PDB entry 8TI2 | electron microscopy, 3.28 A resolution | chains A and D of the 8 polymer chains in the assembly

Chain A (and D):
Protein: ATP-sensitive inward rectifier potassium channel 11
From: Rattus norvegicus
Notes: chain D of this document is another copy of the same molecule, construct and numbering; everything in this record applies to it too
Reference sequence: P70673 (KCJ11_RAT); residues 1-390 here = UniProt positions 1-390
Amino-acid sequence (390 residues; row label = number of the first residue in the row):
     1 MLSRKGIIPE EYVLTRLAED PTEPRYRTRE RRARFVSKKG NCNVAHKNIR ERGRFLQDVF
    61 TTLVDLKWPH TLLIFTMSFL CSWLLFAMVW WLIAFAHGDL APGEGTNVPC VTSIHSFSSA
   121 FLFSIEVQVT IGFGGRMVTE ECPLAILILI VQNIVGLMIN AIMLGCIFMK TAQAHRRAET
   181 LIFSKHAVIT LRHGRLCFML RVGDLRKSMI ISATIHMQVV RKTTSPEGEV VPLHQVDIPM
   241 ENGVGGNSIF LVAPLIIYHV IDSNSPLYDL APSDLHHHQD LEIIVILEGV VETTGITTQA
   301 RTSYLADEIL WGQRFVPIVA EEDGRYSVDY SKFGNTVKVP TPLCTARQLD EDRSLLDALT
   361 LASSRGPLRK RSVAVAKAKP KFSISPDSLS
Not modelled in the structure: 1-31, 353-390
Differences from the reference sequence: engineered mutation Arg52 (Gln in P70673)
Cystine bridges: Cys110-Cys142
Ion coordination: K+ site 1: Thr130 (shared with 1 residue of chain B; 1 residue of chain C; Thr130(D) of chain D); K+ site 2: Thr130, Ile131 (shared with 2 residues of chain B; 2 residues of chain C; Thr130(D), Ile131(D) of chain D); K+ site 3: Gly132, Phe133 (shared with 2 residues of chain B; 2 residues of chain C; Gly132(D), Phe133(D) of chain D)
Small-molecule neighbours:
  - PtdIns(4,5)P2 (PT5; [(2R)-1-octadecanoyloxy-3-[oxidanyl-[(1R,2R,3S,4R,5R,6S)-2,3,6-tris(oxidanyl)-4,5-diphosphonooxy-cyclohexyl]oxy-phospho ryl]oxy-propan-2-yl] (8Z)-icosa-5,8,11,14-tetraenoate), molecule 1: Gly53, Leu56, Gln57, Ser78, Ser82, Leu85, Ile159, Met163
  - PtdIns(4,5)P2 (PT5), molecule 2: Gln57, Leu85, Phe86, Val89, Leu92, Ile93, Leu144, Leu147, Ile150, Val151, Ile154, Val155, Met158, Ile159
  - PtdIns(4,5)P2 (PT5), molecule 3: Lys67, Trp68, Pro69, Leu72, Thr76, Leu80, Leu84, Arg176

Chain A / chain D interface:
Pairs across the interface - 141 pairs, chain A then chain D:
  Leu72(A) with Met158(D), hydrophobic
  Phe75(A) with Ile154(D); Leu157(D), hydrophobic; Met158(D), hydrophobic
  Thr76(A) with Ile154(D)
  Phe79(A) with Ile154(D), hydrophobic; Leu157(D), hydrophobic
  Leu80(A) with Ile150(D), hydrophobic
  Trp83(A) with Ile150(D), hydrophobic; Asn153(D); Ile154(D), hydrophobic
  Ser118(A) with Glu140(D)
  Ser119(A) with Glu140(D), hydrogen bond
  Phe121(A) with Ile146(D), hydrophobic; Ile150(D), hydrophobic
  Leu122(A) with Val138(D); Thr139(D); Glu140(D); Ile146(D), hydrophobic; Leu149(D), hydrophobic
  Ile125(A) with Ile150(D), hydrophobic; Asn153(D)
  Val129(A) with Thr130(D)
  Thr130(A) with Thr130(D)
  Ile131(A) with Val127(D); Ile131(D); Gly132(D); Asn153(D)
  Gly132(A) with Gly132(D)
  Phe133(A) with Phe123(D), hydrophobic; Val127(D), hydrophobic; Gly132(D); Phe133(D); Gly134(D); Arg136(D); Met137(D), hydrophobic; Val138(D), hydrophobic
  Gly135(A) with Met137(D)
  Arg136(A) with Met137(D); Val138(D), hydrogen bond (side chain-backbone); Glu140(D), salt bridge
  Leu164(A) with Leu157(D); Ala161(D), hydrophobic
  Ile167(A) with Met158(D), hydrophobic; Ala161(D), hydrophobic; Ile162(D), hydrophobic
  Phe168(A) with Phe60(D), hydrophobic; Ile162(D); Gly165(D); Cys166(D); Met169(D), hydrophobic
  Thr171(A) with Phe60(D); Ile162(D)
  Ala172(A) with Phe60(D), hydrophobic
  Arg176(A) with Asp58(D)
  Arg177(A) with Asp58(D); Thr61(D)
  Glu179(A) with Arg54(D), hydrogen bond (backbone-side chain); Gln57(D)
  Thr180(A) with Asp58(D)
  Leu181(A) with Arg54(D)
  Ile182(A) with Glu51(D); Arg54(D)
  Leu191(A) with Glu227(D)
  Arg192(A) with Glu229(D), salt bridge
  His193(A) with Ser225(D); Pro226(D); Glu227(D), hydrogen bond (backbone-side chain)
  Gly194(A) with Glu227(D), hydrogen bond (backbone-side chain)
  Met199(A) with Glu229(D)
  Asp204(A) with His46(D)
  Leu205(A) with His46(D); Ile49(D), hydrophobic; Arg54(D); Phe55(D), hydrophobic
  Arg206(A) with His46(D); Phe55(D); Asp58(D), salt bridge; Thr61(D); Thr62(D), hydrogen bond
  Ser208(A) with Asp65(D)
  Met209(A) with Cys42(D), hydrophobic; Gln299(D)
  Ile211(A) with Thr297(D); Thr298(D)
  Ser212(A) with Glu288(D), hydrogen bond
  Asn242(A) with Asp237(D)
  Val244(A) with Asp237(D); Ile238(D); Pro239(D)
  Ser248(A) with His216(D), hydrogen bond
  Phe250(A) with Gln218(D); Gln235(D); Ile286(D), hydrophobic; Arg301(D)
  Val252(A) with Phe35(D), hydrophobic; Cys42(D), hydrophobic; Val44(D), hydrophobic; His46(D)
  Leu255(A) with Gln235(D)
  Val290(A) with Thr297(D)
  Glu292(A) with His175(D); Arg301(D), salt bridge
  Thr293(A) with Val64(D); Asp65(D); Gln173(D)
  Thr294(A) with Met169(D)
  Gly295(A) with Ile296(D)
  Arg314(A) with Glu227(D), hydrogen bond (side chain-backbone); Gly228(D); Glu229(D)
  Pro317(A) with Val230(D); Pro232(D), hydrophobic
  Val319(A) with Pro232(D); Leu233(D), hydrophobic
  Glu321(A) with Arg32(D); Ala33(D), hydrogen bond (side chain-backbone)
  Asp323(A) with Arg32(D)
  Gly324(A) with Arg32(D); Ala33(D)
  Arg325(A) with Ala33(D); Asn43(D); Ala45(D)
  Tyr326(A) with Ala33(D), hydrogen bond (side chain-backbone); Arg34(D); Phe35(D); Asn43(D), hydrogen bond (backbone-backbone); Val44(D); Ala45(D), hydrogen bond (backbone-backbone); Leu233(D), hydrophobic
  Ser327(A) with Ala45(D); Lys47(D)
  Val328(A) with Ala45(D), hydrogen bond (backbone-backbone); His46(D); Lys47(D), hydrogen bond (backbone-backbone)
  Asp329(A) with Lys47(D); Asn48(D), hydrogen bond
  Tyr330(A) with His46(D); Lys47(D), hydrogen bond (backbone-backbone); Asn48(D)
  Ser331(A) with Asn48(D), hydrogen bond (backbone-backbone)
Interface residues without a listed pair, chain A (71 interface residues in all): His115, Glu126, Asn160, Gly243, Ala253, Ile296
Interface residues without a listed pair, chain D (73 interface residues in all): Val36, Arg50, Val231, Ile284

Overview:
The interface between chain A and chain D involves 71 residues on one side and 73 on the other, with 18
hydrogen bonds and 4 salt bridges. Polar contacts include Arg136(A)-Glu140(D), Arg192(A)-Glu229(D) and
Arg206(A)-Asp58(D). Bound to chain A: 3 copies of PtdIns(4,5)P2.
Chain A and chain D are both ATP-sensitive inward rectifier potassium channel 11 (Rattus norvegicus); the
structure, Cryo-EM structure of a SUR1/Kir6.2-Q52R ATP-sensitive potassium channel in the presence of PIP2 in
the open ..., was determined by electron microscopy (same publication as 8TI1).
